PDB entry 9AXI | electron microscopy, 3.30 A resolution | chains M and K of the 10 polymer chains in the assembly

[Chain M]
Molecule: Transmembrane protein gp41
Organism: Human immunodeficiency virus 1
Reference sequence: A0A0B5KUY7 (A0A0B5KUY7_9HIV1); residues 512-666 here correspond to UniProt positions 505-659 (UniProt number = residue number - 7)
Amino-acid sequence (155 residues; each row starts with the number of its first residue):
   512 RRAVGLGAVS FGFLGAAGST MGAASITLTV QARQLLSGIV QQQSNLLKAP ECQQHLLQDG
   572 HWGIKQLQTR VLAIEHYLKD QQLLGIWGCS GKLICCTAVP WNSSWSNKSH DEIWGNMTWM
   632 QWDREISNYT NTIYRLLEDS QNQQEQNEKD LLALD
Unresolved in the structure: 512-515, 550-561, 664-666
Covalent attachments: N-acetylglucosamine (NAG) linked to Asn613, Asn618, Asn627, Asn639
Sequence notes: conflict Arg512 (Lys505 in A0A0B5KUY7), Ser521 (Ile514 in A0A0B5KUY7), Pro561 (Ile554 in A0A0B5KUY7), Cys563 (Ala556 in A0A0B5KUY7), Asp570 (Leu563 in A0A0B5KUY7), Gly571 (Thr564 in A0A0B5KUY7), His572 (Val565 in A0A0B5KUY7), His587 (Arg580 in A0A0B5KUY7), Cys607 (Thr600 in A0A0B5KUY7)

[Chain K]
Molecule: Surface protein gp120
Organism: Human immunodeficiency virus 1
Reference sequence: A1EAI1 (A1EAI1_9HIV1); the author numbering skips numbers that UniProt does not, so the offset changes along the chain: 31-136 = UniProt 28-133; 140-398 = UniProt 134-392; 400-513 = UniProt 393-506
Amino-acid sequence (514 residues; row label = number of the first residue in the row; note: 4 numbers in that range are skipped by the numbering (no residue carries them; nothing is unmodelled there); numbers below 1 keep their minus sign (Met-4 is residue -4)):
    -4 MDAMKRGLCC VLLLCGAVFV SPSQEIHARF RRGARNGNLW VTVYYGVPVW KDAETTLFCA
    56 SDAKAYEKEK RNVWATHCCV PTDPNPQEMV LENVTENFNM WKNDMVEQMH EDVISLWDQS
   116 LKPCVKLTPL CVTLECRQVN T
   140 TNATSSVNVT NGEEIKNCSF NATTELRDKK QKVYALFYRL DIVPLEEERK GNSSKYRLIN
   200 CNTSAITQAC PKVTFDPIPI HYCAPAGYAI LKCNNKTFNG TGPCNNVSTV QCTHGIKPVV
   260 STQLLLNGSL AEGEIIIRSE NLTNNVKTII VHLNESVEIV CTRPNNNTVK SIRIGPGQWF
   320 YYTGDIIGNI RQAYCNIKKD DWIRTLQRVG KKLAEHFPRR IINFTQPAGG DLEITTHSFN
   380 CRGEFFYCNT SSLFNSTYN
   400 PNDTNSNSSS SNSSLDITIP CRIKQIINMW QRVGQAMYAP PIEGNITCKS NITGLLLVRD
   460 GGVESNETEI FRPGGGDMRN NWRSELYKYK VVEIKPLGIA PTRCKRRVVE RRRR
Unresolved in the structure: -4 to 33, 61-65, 140-151, 400-413, 508-513
Disulfide bonds: Cys54-Cys73, Cys119-Cys209, Cys126-Cys200, Cys131-Cys157, Cys222-Cys251, Cys232-Cys243, Cys300-Cys334, Cys380-Cys447, Cys387-Cys420
Covalent attachments: N-acetylglucosamine (NAG) linked to Asn88, Asn156, Asn160, Asn201, Asn234, Asn238, Asn245, Asn280, Asn293, Asn305, Asn362, Asn388, Asn394, Asn444, Asn450; glycan linked to Asn266
Sequence notes: initiating methionine (-4); expression tag (-3 to 30); conflict Asp47 (Glu44 in A1EAI1), Glu49 (Lys46 in A1EAI1), Lys65 (Val62 in A1EAI1), Arg66 (His63 in A1EAI1), Cys73 (Ala70 in A1EAI1), Leu165 (Ile159 in A1EAI1), Val308 (Arg302 in A1EAI1), Trp318 (Thr312 in A1EAI1), Tyr321 (Ala315 in A1EAI1), Gln365 (Ser359 in A1EAI1), Arg431 (Glu424 in A1EAI1), Gln434 (Arg427 in A1EAI1), Arg502 (Ala495 in A1EAI1), Cys503 (Ala496 in A1EAI1), Arg511 (Glu504 in A1EAI1), Arg512 (Lys505 in A1EAI1)

[Interface between chain M and chain K]
Disulfides between the chains: Cys563(M)-Cys74(K)
Residue-residue contacts (94; chain M residue first):
  Gly518(M) - Tyr40(K)
  Ala519(M) - Tyr40(K)  hydrogen bond (backbone-side chain)
  Ala519(M) - Pro495(K)  hydrophobic
  Val520(M) - Ala225(K)  hydrophobic
  Val520(M) - Gly226(K)
  Phe522(M) - Gln82(K)
  Phe522(M) - Met84(K)
  Phe522(M) - Ala228(K)  hydrophobic
  Phe522(M) - Thr248(K)
  Phe522(M) - Val249(K)
  Phe522(M) - Gln250(K)
  Phe524(M) - Gly41(K)
  Phe524(M) - Pro43(K)
  Leu525(M) - Pro43(K)
  Leu525(M) - Trp45(K)  hydrophobic
  Leu525(M) - Leu86(K)
  Leu525(M) - Ala228(K)  hydrophobic
  Leu525(M) - Thr248(K)
  Gly526(M) - Pro43(K)
  Gly526(M) - Met84(K)
  Gly526(M) - Leu86(K)
  Ala528(M) - Trp45(K)  hydrophobic
  Ala528(M) - Glu87(K)
  Ala528(M) - Val89(K)
  Gly529(M) - Glu87(K)
  Gly529(M) - Asn88(K)
  Gly529(M) - Val89(K)
  Met532(M) - Ala499(K)  hydrophobic
  Ser536(M) - Tyr39(K)
  Leu539(M) - Tyr40(K)
  Leu539(M) - Gly41(K)
  Cys563(M) - Cys74(K)  disulfide
  Cys563(M) - Val75(K)
  His566(M) - Thr71(K)
  His566(M) - His72(K)
  Leu567(M) - His72(K)
  Leu567(M) - Cys74(K)  hydrophobic
  Asp570(M) - Lys117(K)  salt bridge
  Trp573(M) - His72(K)
  Trp573(M) - Leu111(K)  hydrophobic
  Trp573(M) - Gln114(K)
  Thr580(M) - Pro224(K)
  Leu595(M) - Leu496(K)  hydrophobic
  Trp598(M) - Val38(K)  hydrophobic
  Trp598(M) - Leu496(K)  hydrophobic
  Trp598(M) - Arg505(K)  hydrogen bond (backbone-side chain)
  Gly599(M) - Arg505(K)
  Leu604(M) - Val38(K)
  Leu604(M) - Tyr39(K)
  Leu604(M) - Tyr40(K)  hydrogen bond (backbone-backbone)
  Ile605(M) - Thr37(K)
  Ile605(M) - Val38(K)
  Ile605(M) - Tyr39(K)  hydrophobic
  Cys606(M) - Thr37(K)
  Cys606(M) - Val38(K)  hydrogen bond (backbone-backbone)
  Cys607(M) - Cys503(K)  hydrophobic
  Cys607(M) - Arg505(K)
  Thr608(M) - Val36(K)  hydrogen bond (side chain-backbone)
  Thr608(M) - Lys504(K)
  Thr608(M) - Arg505(K)  hydrogen bond (backbone-backbone)
  Ala609(M) - Trp35(K)
  Val610(M) - Trp35(K)
  Val610(M) - Val36(K)  hydrogen bond (backbone-backbone)
  Pro611(M) - Leu34(K)
  Pro611(M) - Trp35(K)
  Trp612(M) - Leu34(K)  hydrogen bond (backbone-backbone)
  Trp612(M) - Val36(K)  hydrophobic
  Trp612(M) - Pro500(K)  hydrophobic
  His621(M) - Arg502(K)
  Ile624(M) - Pro500(K)  hydrophobic
  Trp625(M) - Tyr39(K)
  Trp625(M) - Ala499(K)  hydrophobic
  Trp625(M) - Pro500(K)  hydrogen bond (side chain-backbone)
  Trp625(M) - Thr501(K)
  Trp630(M) - Tyr39(K)  hydrophobic
  Trp630(M) - Val42(K)  hydrophobic
  Trp630(M) - Pro43(K)
  Trp630(M) - Val44(K)
  Trp630(M) - Ala499(K)  hydrophobic
  Met631(M) - Val44(K)  hydrophobic
  Met631(M) - Trp45(K)
  Trp633(M) - Ile498(K)  hydrogen bond (side chain-backbone)
  Trp633(M) - Ala499(K)
  Trp633(M) - Pro500(K)
  Asp634(M) - Val44(K)
  Asp634(M) - Lys46(K)  salt bridge
  Ile637(M) - Ile498(K)
  Ile644(M) - Ile498(K)  hydrophobic
  Tyr645(M) - Ile498(K)  hydrophobic
  Leu648(M) - Ile498(K)  hydrophobic
  Gln652(M) - Arg505(K)  hydrogen bond
  Gln655(M) - Arg506(K)
  Gln655(M) - Val507(K)  hydrogen bond (side chain-backbone)
  Asn658(M) - Val507(K)
Interface residues without a listed pair, chain M (56 interface residues in all): Ser521, Ala527, Ala535, Gly571, Lys576, His587, Asp591, Gln592, Leu594, Cys600, Trp616, Ser651
Interface residues without a listed pair, chain K (50 interface residues in all): Thr51, Asp107, Tyr227, Glu492, Ile493

[Overview]
Chain M and chain K form an interface of 56 and 50 residues respectively, with 1 disulfide bond, 12 hydrogen
bonds and 2 salt bridges. Polar pairs include Asp570(M)-Lys117(K), Asp634(M)-Lys46(K) and Ala519(M)-Tyr40(K).
Covalently linked N-acetylglucosamine: at Asn613(M), Asn618(M), Asn627(M) and Asn639(M).
Chain M is Transmembrane protein gp41 and chain K is Surface protein gp120, both from Human immunodeficiency
virus 1; the structure, HIV 16055.v8.3 SOSIP Env in Complex with Base and N625 Epitope pAbs from Rabbit 2463,
was determined by electron microscopy, deposited together with 9ATZ, 9AXD, 9AXK, 9AY6, 9AYS and 9AYV.
